7E94 - chains L and T of the 22 polymer chains in the assembly; structure by electron microscopy, 4.67 A resolution (low resolution: residue-level contacts below are approximate; hydrogen-bond / salt-bridge calls are withheld).

# Chain L
Name: TRAPP-associated protein TCA17
From: Saccharomyces cerevisiae (strain ATCC 204508 / S288c)
Reference sequence: P32613 (TCA17_YEAST); residue numbers follow UniProt; this construct covers 1-152
Sequence (152 residues; each row starts with the number of its first residue):
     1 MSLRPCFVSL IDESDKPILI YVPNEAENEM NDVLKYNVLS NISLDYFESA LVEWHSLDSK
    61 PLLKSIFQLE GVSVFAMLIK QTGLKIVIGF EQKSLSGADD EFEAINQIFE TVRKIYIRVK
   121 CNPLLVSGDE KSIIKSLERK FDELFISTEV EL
Disordered / not traced: 1-2

# Chain T
Name: Trafficking protein particle complex II-specific subunit 130
From: Saccharomyces cerevisiae (strain ATCC 204508 / S288c)
Reference sequence: Q03660 (TR130_YEAST); numbering as in UniProt (aligned over 1-1102)
Sequence (1102 residues; row label = number of the first residue in the row):
     1 MDKEIYCGSV PVSYFDPFDL FESLRPEFQQ ILPLDNIHWK AFDGTVRTVN RLPIELIPEG
    61 RGEADKSNDE QPFIRFLIVN CISIDQYRAK VRPLVRQWLP NLESVSSSTG EKMIYKPIIL
   121 LYANSEVVDS NLFKSVSLME KFGKDFPHVQ TLEVRSVYRS PKERQEFWNQ FSQKIKASVL
   181 SIFQKRLTHL QHSLANLQKG NNFEEQLLTR EKLYELYVVF NILEDASLEL QKIKKEILRR
   241 NMNMPDGKLQ VPFESSSKSD ESLGSIIIEG TLDKFQLHKY FFIRRLRLLK LEDQTLTAFV
   301 GAFQLIKNFI ESISIEYRKS VRLLEFKHYF ITSMLSYFEF ENVSNPLLCE IKAELLMLKR
   361 DNWVQGVMAT SGYRLMDKNY PNSDVKYKFD LLKETFVDET VFQENFLTLT KEILSLFNKC
   421 EGKRQRIVDI LSIEIGLLYY QGKKYEEAVS LFLSCYEYYT QTNWNSIGLK ILQVFIDSLS
   481 HCPKLDVLQI DGESVSASAV LTNAFLNILK LCKDNDSKEI WWKKFMDLQM KNNIHLMYPL
   541 DGLFEVTLNS KVHLARANVS AIEVNLKSYG FPEDISTKTM RLSLKNMGGD VIVFGASDFL
   601 LKKGENKLIL ECRDIMYGEF SLLSFEIIVE GITFVKEFPE NQDEFIVVPE IYCKESTKVL
   661 VKQAHNLNLG EYALELKSVQ SDALESLQVE VEVQKNIGNM KNLPVSFSMD EIQARKRYNT
   721 PFENVRLEYY LLDQITAFDL IIKTSFTKKN DQGTFGETKK VRIQCYLQLS VSVEDIFKKD
   781 IFFFKFLLNS SVREEPVILY SSELSAPDTR NDYNIRGDYI ATTPALITFD GNESFINCYE
   841 ITANNNFDSK DIFNLKVRYN TLKEQLDCFI TDAVLIEGDV EWFILFEKWK TFWELEILKK
   901 LKYDYDAFKE NRIIRLLKTS IDLNKTKSKI RNLCIEKAVL DKILICLNKV SRGIAVCNTD
   961 MDEYVRNLVP KQLTVPVQLP GFEQFFHVQF EQMETSHDAL HDTIATIGNS LSYTVIVENL
  1021 SGQWGQDVID DGGYIFEILS SNEWLIHGQK RCAIKEKRKE FEVHLIPLKK GYLNFPRVEI
  1081 TNINGKSCRV DHSNAFESIL IF
Disordered / not traced: 1-249, 384-392, 485-491, 531-550, 1085-1102

# Chain L / chain T interface
Contacting residue pairs - 21 pairs, chain L then chain T:
  Lys16(L) with Thr462(T); Asn463(T); Trp464(T)
  Pro17(L) with Trp464(T)
  Leu34(L) with Ser466(T)
  Lys35(L) with Met376(T); Asp377(T)
  Asn37(L) with Ser466(T)
  Ile42(L) with Arg426(T); Ile430(T)
  Asp45(L) with Gln425(T); Arg426(T)
  Leu51(L) with Thr295(T); Pro346(T); Leu347(T)
  Val52(L) with Val300(T)
  Glu70(L) with Asn379(T)
  Gln92(L) with Ser314(T)
  Lys93(L) with Pro381(T); Asn382(T); Ser383(T)
Other interface residues (no listed pair), chain L (17 interface residues in all): Ile18, Ile20, Val38, Ser49, Ala50
Other interface residues (no listed pair), chain T (25 interface residues in all): Gln294, Leu296, Thr297, Cys349, Lys359, Arg424, Ile467

# Overview
Chain L and chain T form an interface of 17 and 25 residues respectively.
Chain L is TRAPP-associated protein TCA17 and chain T is Trafficking protein particle complex II-specific
subunit 130, both from Saccharomyces cerevisiae (strain ATCC 204508 / S288c); the structure, Intact TRAPPII
(State II), was determined by electron microscopy together with 7E2C, 7E2D, 7E8S, 7E8T, 7E93 and 7EA3 from the
same study.
